1YQR - chains C and A of the 3 polymer chains in the assembly; structure by X-ray diffraction, 2.43 A resolution.

[Chain C]
Molecule: 14-nt DNA strand
Sequence (14 nucleotides; row label = number of the first residue in the row):
    17 CGTCCAGGTCTACC
Modified / non-standard residues: 8OG (8-oxo-2'-deoxy-guanosine-5'-monophosphate) at position 23
Bound ions: Ca2+ site 1 near DG24 (its only coordinating residue here); Ca2+ site 2: DC26 (shared with Cys241(A), Leu243(A), Val246(A) of chain A)

[Chain A]
Protein: N-glycosylase/DNA lyase
Organism: Homo sapiens
Notes: EC 3.2.2.-; fragment: 8-oxoguanine dna glycosylase
Reference sequence: O15527 (OGG1_HUMAN); numbering as in UniProt (aligned over 12-327)
Chain sequence (319 residues; row label = number of the first residue in the row):
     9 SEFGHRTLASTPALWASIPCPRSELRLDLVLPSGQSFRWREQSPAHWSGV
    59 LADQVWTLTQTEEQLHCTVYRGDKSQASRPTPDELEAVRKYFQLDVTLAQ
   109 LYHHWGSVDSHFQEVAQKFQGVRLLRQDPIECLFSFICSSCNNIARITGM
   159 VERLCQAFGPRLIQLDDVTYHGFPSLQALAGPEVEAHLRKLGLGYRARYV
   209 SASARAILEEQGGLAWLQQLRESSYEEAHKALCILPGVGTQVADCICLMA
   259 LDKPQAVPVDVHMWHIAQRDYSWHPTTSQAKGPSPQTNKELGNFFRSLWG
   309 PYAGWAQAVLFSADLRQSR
Not modelled in the structure: 80-82, 326-327
Differences from the reference sequence: cloning artifact (9-11); engineered mutation Cys149 (Asn in O15527), Gln249 (Lys in O15527)
Bound ions: Ca2+: Cys241, Leu243, Val246 (shared with DC26(C) of chain C)
UniProt features mapped onto this chain:
  - binding site (DNA): Arg154, Arg204, His270, Gln287
  - binding site (8-oxoguanine): Pro266, Asp268, Gln315, Phe319
  - natural variant: Gly12 (G12E: Found in a kidney cancer sample), Arg46 (R46Q: Found in a clear cell renal cell carcinoma sample), Ala85 (A85S: Found in a lung cancer sample), Arg131 (R131Q: Found in a lung cancer sample), Arg154 (R154H: Found in a gastric cancer sample), Ser232 (S232T: Found in a kidney cancer sample)
  - mutagenesis: Asp268 (D268E/Q: No effect on activity; D268N: Decreases activity about 65-fold)
What the authors report for this chain:
  - binding site for the 14-nt DNA strand: Cys149, Arg154, Arg204
  - binding site for the 14-nt DNA strand (chain C): Gly42, Asn150, Gly245, Gln249, Val250, His270
  - mutagenesis - K249Q: abolished catalytic activity (citing earlier work)
  - specificity-determining residues: Gly42 (from molecular simulation)

[Interface between chain C and chain A]
Residue-residue contacts (38):
  DA22(C) with Cys149(A), base contact; Asn150(A), phosphate contact; Asn151(A), phosphate contact; Arg154(A), hydrogen bond to the base
  8OG_23(C) with Gly42(A), base contact; Phe45(A), base contact; Phe144(A), base contact; Ser147(A), sugar contact; Asn150(A), sugar contact; Asn151(A), phosphate contact; Ile152(A), hydrogen bond to the phosphate; Gln249(A), hydrogen bond to the phosphate; Met257(A), base contact; Pro266(A), hydrogen bond to the base; Asp268(A), hydrogen bond to the base; His270(A), salt bridge to the phosphate; Met271(A), base contact; Gln315(A), hydrogen bond to the base; Phe319(A), stacking on the base
  DG24(C) with Ser147(A), phosphate contact; Ser148(A), hydrogen bond to the base; Cys149(A), hydrogen bond to the phosphate; Asn150(A), hydrogen bond to the phosphate; Tyr203(A), base contact; Gln249(A), sugar contact; Val250(A), phosphate contact; Val269(A), phosphate contact
  DT25(C) with Gly245(A), sugar contact; Val246(A), phosphate contact; Gly247(A), hydrogen bond to the phosphate; Thr248(A), hydrogen bond to the phosphate; Gln249(A), hydrogen bond to the phosphate; Val250(A), hydrogen bond to the phosphate
  DC26(C) with Tyr207(A), sugar contact; Leu243(A), phosphate contact; Pro244(A), phosphate contact; Gly245(A), hydrogen bond to the phosphate; Val246(A), phosphate contact
Interface residues without a listed pair, chain A (33 interface residues in all): Ile155, Ala251, Cys253, Val267, Leu323

[Overview]
5 residues of chain C face 33 of chain A across their interface, with 14 hydrogen bonds, 1 salt bridge and 1
aromatic stacking contact. Polar contacts include DA22(C)-Arg154(A), 8OG_23(C)-Pro266(A) and
8OG_23(C)-Asp268(A). The paper reports a binding site for the 14-nt DNA strand (chain C) at Gly42(A),
Asn150(A) and Gly245(A) among others; K249Q of chain A abolishes catalytic activity.
Here chain C is a 14-nt DNA strand and chain A is N-glycosylase/DNA lyase (Homo sapiens). Entry 1YQR
(Catalytically inactive human 8-oxoguanine glycosylase crosslinked to oxoG containing DNA) was determined by
X-ray diffraction (same publication as 1YQK, 1YQL and 1YQM).
